PDB entry 8UKS | X-ray diffraction, 3.40 A resolution | chains N and A of the 13 polymer chains in the assembly

Chain N:
Molecule: ntsDNA
Sequence (18 nucleotides; each row starts with the number of its first residue):
     1 TCAGCGAGAG AGAGAAGG
Not modelled in the structure: 1, 15-18

Chain A:
Molecule: DNA-directed RNA polymerase II subunit RPB1
Source organism: Saccharomyces cerevisiae S288C
Notes: EC 2.7.7.6
UniProt: P04050 (RPB1_YEAST); residues 1-1733 here = UniProt positions 1-1733
Sequence (1733 residues; each row starts with the number of its first residue):
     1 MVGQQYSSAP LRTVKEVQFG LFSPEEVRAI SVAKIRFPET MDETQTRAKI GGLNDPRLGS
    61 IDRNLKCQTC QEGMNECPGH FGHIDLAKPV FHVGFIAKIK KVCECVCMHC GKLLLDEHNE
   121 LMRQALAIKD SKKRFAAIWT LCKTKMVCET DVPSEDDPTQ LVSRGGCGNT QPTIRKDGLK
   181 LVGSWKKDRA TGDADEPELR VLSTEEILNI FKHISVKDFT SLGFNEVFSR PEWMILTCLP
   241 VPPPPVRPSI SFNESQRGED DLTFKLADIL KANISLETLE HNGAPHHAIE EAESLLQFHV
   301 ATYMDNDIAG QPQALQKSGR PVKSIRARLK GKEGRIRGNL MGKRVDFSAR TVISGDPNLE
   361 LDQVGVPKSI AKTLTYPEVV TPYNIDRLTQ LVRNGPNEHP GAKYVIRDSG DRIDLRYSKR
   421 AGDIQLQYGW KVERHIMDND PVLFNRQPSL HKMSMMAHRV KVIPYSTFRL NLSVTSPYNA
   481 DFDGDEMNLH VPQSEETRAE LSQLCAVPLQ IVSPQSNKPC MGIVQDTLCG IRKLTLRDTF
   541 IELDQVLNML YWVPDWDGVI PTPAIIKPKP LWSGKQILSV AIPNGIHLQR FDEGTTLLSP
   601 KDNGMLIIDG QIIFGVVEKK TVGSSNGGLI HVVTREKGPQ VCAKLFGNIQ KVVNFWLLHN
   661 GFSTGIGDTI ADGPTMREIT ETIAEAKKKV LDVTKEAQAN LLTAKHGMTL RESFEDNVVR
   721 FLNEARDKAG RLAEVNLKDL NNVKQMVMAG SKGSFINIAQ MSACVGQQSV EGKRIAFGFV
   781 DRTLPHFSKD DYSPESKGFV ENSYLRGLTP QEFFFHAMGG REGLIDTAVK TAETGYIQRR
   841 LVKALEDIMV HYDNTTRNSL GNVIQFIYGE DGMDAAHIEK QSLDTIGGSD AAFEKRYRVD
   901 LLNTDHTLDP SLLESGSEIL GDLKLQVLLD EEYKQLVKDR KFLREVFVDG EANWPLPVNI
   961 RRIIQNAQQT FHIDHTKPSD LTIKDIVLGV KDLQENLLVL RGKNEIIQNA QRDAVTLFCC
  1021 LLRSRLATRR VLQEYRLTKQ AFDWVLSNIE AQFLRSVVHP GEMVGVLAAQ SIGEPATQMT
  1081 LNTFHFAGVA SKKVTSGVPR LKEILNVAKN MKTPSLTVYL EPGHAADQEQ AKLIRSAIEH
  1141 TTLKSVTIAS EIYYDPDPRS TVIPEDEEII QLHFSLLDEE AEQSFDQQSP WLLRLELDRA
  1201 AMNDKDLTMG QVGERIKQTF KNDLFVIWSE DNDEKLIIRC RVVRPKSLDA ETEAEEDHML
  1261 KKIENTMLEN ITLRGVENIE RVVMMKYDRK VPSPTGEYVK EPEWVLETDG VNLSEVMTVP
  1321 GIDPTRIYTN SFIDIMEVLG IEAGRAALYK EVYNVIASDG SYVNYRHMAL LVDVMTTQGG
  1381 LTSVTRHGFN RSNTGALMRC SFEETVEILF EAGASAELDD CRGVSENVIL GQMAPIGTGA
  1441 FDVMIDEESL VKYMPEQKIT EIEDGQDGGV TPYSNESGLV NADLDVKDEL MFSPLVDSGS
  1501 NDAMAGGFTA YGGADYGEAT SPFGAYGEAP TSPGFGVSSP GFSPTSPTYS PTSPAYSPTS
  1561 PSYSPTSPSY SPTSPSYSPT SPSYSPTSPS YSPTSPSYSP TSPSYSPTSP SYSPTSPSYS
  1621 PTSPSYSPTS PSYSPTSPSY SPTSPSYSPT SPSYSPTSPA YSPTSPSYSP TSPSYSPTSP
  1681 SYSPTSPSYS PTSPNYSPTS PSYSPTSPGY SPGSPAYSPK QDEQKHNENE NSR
Not modelled in the structure: 1-2, 154-160, 187-198, 250-256, 1086-1094, 1177-1187, 1244-1256, 1447-1733
Ion coordination: Zn2+ site 1: Cys67, Cys70, Cys77, His80; Zn2+ site 2: Cys107, Cys110, Cys148, Cys167; Mg2+ site 1: Asp481, Asp483 (together with CTP); Mg2+ site 2: Asp483, Asp485
Ligand contacts: CTP (cytidine-5'-triphosphate): Arg446, Pro448, Asn479, Asp481, Asp483, Gln1078, Leu1081, Asn1082
UniProt features mapped onto this chain:
  - region: Pro248 to Asp260 (Lid loop), Asn306 to Lys323 (Rudder loop), Pro810 to Glu822 (Bridging helix)
  - binding site (Zn(2+)): Cys67, Cys70, Cys77, His80, Cys107, Cys110, Cys148, Cys167
  - binding site (Mg(2+)): Asp481, Asp483, Asp485
  - modified residue: Thr1471 (Phosphothreonine)
  - cross-link (Glycyl lysine isopeptide (Lys-Gly)): Lys695 (interchain with G-Cter in ubiquitin), Lys1246 (interchain with G-Cter in ubiquitin), Lys1350 (interchain with G-Cter in ubiquitin)
  - natural variant: Ser1653 to Pro1659 (deletion: In strain: A364A)
  - mutagenesis: Lys1246 (K1246R: Impairs ubiquitination during transcription stress)

How chain N and chain A interact:
Pairs across the interface (9; chain N residue first):
  DA3(N) - Asn1110(A)  phosphate contact
  DG4(N) - Ala1108(A)  phosphate contact
  DG4(N) - Lys1109(A)  salt bridge to the phosphate
  DG4(N) - Asn1110(A)  phosphate contact
  DC5(N) - Lys1109(A)  salt bridge to the phosphate
  DC5(N) - His1387(A)  sugar contact
  DA7(N) - Trp139(A)  phosphate contact
  DG8(N) - Lys101(A)  salt bridge to the phosphate
  DG8(N) - Trp139(A)  phosphate contact

In short:
5 residues of chain N and 6 residues of chain A are in contact; the contacts include 3 salt bridges. Polar
pairs include DG4(N)-Lys1109(A), DC5(N)-Lys1109(A) and DG8(N)-Lys101(A). Ligands of chain A: CTP.
Chain N is ntsDNA and chain A is DNA-directed RNA polymerase II subunit RPB1 (Saccharomyces cerevisiae S288C);
the structure, RNA polymerase II elongation complex with Fapy-dG lesion soaking with CTP before chemistry, was
determined by X-ray diffraction, deposited together with 8UKQ, 8UKR, 8UKT and 8UKU.
